PDB entry 8GUJ | electron microscopy, 2.80 A resolution | chains C and J of the 12 polymer chains in the assembly

[Chain C]
Protein: Histone H2A type 1
Source organism: Homo sapiens
UniProt: P0C0S8 (H2A1_HUMAN); residues 1-129 here correspond to UniProt positions 2-130 (UniProt number = residue number + 1)
Amino-acid sequence (129 residues; each row starts with the number of its first residue):
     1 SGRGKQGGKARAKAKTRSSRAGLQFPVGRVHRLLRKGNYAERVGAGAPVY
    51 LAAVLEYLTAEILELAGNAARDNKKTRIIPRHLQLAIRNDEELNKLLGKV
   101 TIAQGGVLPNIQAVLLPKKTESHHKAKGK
Unresolved in the structure: 1-8, 121-129

[Chain J]
Molecule: 147-nt DNA strand
Sequence (147 nucleotides; row label = number of the first residue in the row):
     1 ACAGGATGTATATATCTGACACGTGCCTGGAGACTAGGGAGTAATCCCCT
    51 TGGCGGTTAAAACGCGGGGGACAGCGCGTACGTGCGTTTAAGCGGTGCTA
   101 GAGCTGTCTACGACCAATTGAGCGGCCTCGGCACCGGGATTCTCCAG

[How chain C and chain J interact]
Pairs across the interface (17):
  Arg11(C) with DA31(J), base contact; DG32(J), hydrogen bond to the sugar; DA33(J), phosphate contact
  Ala12(C) with DG32(J), sugar contact; DA33(J), hydrogen bond to the phosphate
  Ala14(C) with DG32(J), phosphate contact
  Lys15(C) with DA31(J), hydrogen bond to the phosphate; DG32(J), hydrogen bond to the phosphate
  Thr16(C) with DA31(J), phosphate contact
  Arg17(C) with DA31(J), salt bridge to the phosphate
  Arg20(C) with DG32(J), salt bridge to the phosphate
  Gly28(C) with DG30(J), sugar contact; DA31(J), phosphate contact
  Arg29(C) with DG30(J), sugar contact
  Arg32(C) with DG30(J), salt bridge to the phosphate
  Arg42(C) with DG39(J), sugar contact
  Arg77(C) with DC20(J), sugar contact
Interface residues without a listed pair, chain C (13 interface residues in all): Glu41
Interface residues without a listed pair, chain J (7 interface residues in all): DG29

[Overview]
The interface between chain C and chain J involves 13 residues on one side and 7 on the other; the contacts
include 4 hydrogen bonds and 3 salt bridges. Among the polar pairs are Arg11(C)-DG32(J), Ala12(C)-DA33(J) and
Lys15(C)-DA31(J).
Chain C is Histone H2A type 1 (Homo sapiens) and chain J is a 147-nt DNA strand; the structure,
Bre1-nucleosome complex (Model II), was determined by electron microscopy (same publication as 8GUI and 8GUK).
